PDB entry 7TKL | electron microscopy, 6.40 A resolution (low resolution: residue-level contacts below are approximate; hydrogen-bond / salt-bridge calls are withheld) | chains A and D of the 27 polymer chains in the assembly

# Chain A
Protein: ATP synthase subunit alpha
Organism: Saccharomyces cerevisiae
Reference sequence: P07251 (ATPA_YEAST); residues 1-510 here correspond to UniProt positions 36-545 (UniProt number = residue number + 35)
Amino-acid sequence (510 residues; numbered 1 to 510; the number before each row is that of its first residue):
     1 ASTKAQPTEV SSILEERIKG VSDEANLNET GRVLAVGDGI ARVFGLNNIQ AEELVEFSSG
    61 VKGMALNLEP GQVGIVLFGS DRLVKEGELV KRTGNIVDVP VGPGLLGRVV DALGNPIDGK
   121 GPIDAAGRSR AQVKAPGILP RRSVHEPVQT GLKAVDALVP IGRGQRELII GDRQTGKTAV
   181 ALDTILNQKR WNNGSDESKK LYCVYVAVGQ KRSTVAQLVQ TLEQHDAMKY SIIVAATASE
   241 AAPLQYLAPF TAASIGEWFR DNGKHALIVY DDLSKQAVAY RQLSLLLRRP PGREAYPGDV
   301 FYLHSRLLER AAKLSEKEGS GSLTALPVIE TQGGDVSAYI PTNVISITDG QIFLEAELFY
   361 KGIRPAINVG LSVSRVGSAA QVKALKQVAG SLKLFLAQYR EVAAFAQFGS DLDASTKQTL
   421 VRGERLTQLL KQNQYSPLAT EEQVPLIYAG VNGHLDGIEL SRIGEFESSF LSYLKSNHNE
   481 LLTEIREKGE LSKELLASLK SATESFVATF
Not modelled in the structure: 1-8, 408-409, 510
Swiss-Prot annotation at these positions:
  - binding site (ATP): G171 to T178
  - site: S372 (Required for activity)
  - modified residue (Phosphoserine): S22, S143

# Chain D
Protein: ATP synthase subunit beta
Organism: Saccharomyces cerevisiae
Notes: EC 7.1.2.2
Reference sequence: P00830 (ATPB_YEAST); residues 1-478 here correspond to UniProt positions 34-511 (UniProt number = residue number + 33)
Amino-acid sequence (478 residues; numbered 1 to 478; the number before each row is that of its first residue):
     1 ASAAQSTPIT GKVTAVIGAI VDVHFEQSEL PAILNALEIK TPQGKLVLEV AQHLGENTVR
    61 TIAMDGTEGL VRGEKVLDTG GPISVPVGRE TLGRIINVIG EPIDERGPIK SKLRKPIHAD
   121 PPSFAEQSTS AEILETGIKV VDLLAPYARG GKIGLFGGAG VGKTVFIQEL INNIAKAHGG
   181 FSVFTGVGER TREGNDLYRE MKETGVINLE GESKVALVFG QMNEPPGARA RVALTGLTIA
   241 EYFRDEEGQD VLLFIDNIFR FTQAGSEVSA LLGRIPSAVG YQPTLATDMG LLQERITTTK
   301 KGSVTSVQAV YVPADDLTDP APATTFAHLD ATTVLSRGIS ELGIYPAVDP LDSKSRLLDA
   361 AVVGQEHYDV ASKVQETLQT YKSLQDIIAI LGMDELSEQD KLTVERARKI QRFLSQPFAV
   421 AEVFTGIPGK LVRLKDTVAS FKAVLEGKYD NIPEHAFYMV GGIEDVVAKA EKLAAEAN
Not modelled in the structure: 1-7, 476-478
Swiss-Prot annotation at these positions:
  - binding site (ATP): G157 to T164
  - modified residue: T79 (Phosphothreonine), T204 (Phosphothreonine), S340 (Phosphoserine)

# Interface between chain A and chain D
Contacting residue pairs (8):
  A35(A) with H53(D)
  V36(A) with Q52(D); H53(D)
  R82(A) with I33(D)
  S213(A) with S128(D)
  A216(A) with T129(D)
  Q217(A) with T129(D)
  Q282(A) with P283(D)
Interface residues without a listed pair, chain A (10 interface residues in all): L34, A238, S239
Interface residues without a listed pair, chain D (9 interface residues in all): L54, G55, G290

# Overview
10 residues of chain A face 9 of chain D across their interface. Curated annotation (UniProt) lists 8
ATP-binding residues on chain A; 8 ATP-binding residues on chain D.
Here chain A is ATP synthase subunit alpha and chain D is ATP synthase subunit beta, both from Saccharomyces
cerevisiae. Entry 7TKL (Yeast ATP synthase State 3binding(a) with 10 mM ATP backbone model) was determined by
electron microscopy, deposited together with 7TJS, 7TJT, 7TJU, 7TJV, 7TJW, 7TJX and 30 further entries.
